Entry 3HQO (X-ray diffraction, 3.40 A resolution); this record covers chain K.

[Chain K]
Molecule: Pyruvate kinase
Source organism: Leishmania mexicana
Notes: EC 2.7.1.40
UniProt: Q27686 (KPYK_LEIME); residues 0-498 here correspond to UniProt positions 1-499 (UniProt number = residue number + 1)
Sequence (499 residues; row label = number of the first residue in the row; numbering starts at 0):
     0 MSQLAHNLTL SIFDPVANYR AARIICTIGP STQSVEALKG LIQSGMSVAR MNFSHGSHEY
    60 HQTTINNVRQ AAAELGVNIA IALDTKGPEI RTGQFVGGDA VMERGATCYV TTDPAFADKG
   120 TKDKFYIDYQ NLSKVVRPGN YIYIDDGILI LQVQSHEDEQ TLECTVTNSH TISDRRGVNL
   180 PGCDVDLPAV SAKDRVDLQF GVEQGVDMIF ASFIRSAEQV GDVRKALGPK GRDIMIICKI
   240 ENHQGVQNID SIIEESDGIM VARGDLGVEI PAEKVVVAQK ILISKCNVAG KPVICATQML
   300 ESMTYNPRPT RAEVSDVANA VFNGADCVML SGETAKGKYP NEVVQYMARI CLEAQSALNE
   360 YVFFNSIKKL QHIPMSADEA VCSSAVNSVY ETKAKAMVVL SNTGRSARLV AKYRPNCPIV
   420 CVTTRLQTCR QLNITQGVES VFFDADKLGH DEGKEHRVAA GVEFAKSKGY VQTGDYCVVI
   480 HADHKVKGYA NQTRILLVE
Not modelled in the structure: 0, 481-487
Bound ions: K+: Asn51, Ser53, Asp83, Thr84, Ser211 (together with ATP); Mg2+: Glu240, Asp264 (together with ATP, oxalate ion)
Ligand contacts:
  - ATP (adenosine-5'-triphosphate): Thr26, Ile27, Gly28, Pro29, Arg49, Asn51, Ser53, His54, Tyr59, His60, Asp83, Arg90, Asp145, Arg175, Lys238, Asp264, Ser330, Gly331, Ala334, Lys335
  - oxalate ion (OXL): Arg49, Asp145, Lys238, Glu240, Met259, Ala261, Arg262, Gly263, Asp264, Thr296
UniProt features mapped onto this chain:
  - binding site (substrate): Arg49, Gly263, Asp264, Thr296
  - binding site (ATP): Asn51 to His54, Arg90
  - binding site (K(+)): Asn51, Ser53, Asp83, Thr84
  - binding site (Mg(2+)): Glu240, Asp264
  - site: Lys238 (Transition state stabilizer)

[In short]
Bound to chain K: oxalate ion and ATP. The K+ site is built by Asn51, Ser53, Asp83, Thr84 and Ser211. Glu240
and Asp264 coordinate Mg2+. UniProt lists 4 substrate-binding residues, 5 ATP-binding residues, 4 K+-binding
residues and Mg2+-binding residues Glu240 and Asp264.
Chain K is Pyruvate kinase (Leishmania mexicana); the structure, Crystal structures of Leishmania mexicana
pyruvate kinase (LmPYK) in complex with ATP and Oxalate, was determined by X-ray diffraction together with
3HQN, 3HQP and 3HQQ from the same study.
